PDB entry 6FPI | X-ray diffraction, 1.50 A resolution | chains S and T of the 4 polymer chains in the assembly

# Chain S (and T)
Protein: Hydrogenase-1 small chain
Organism: Escherichia coli K-12
Notes: EC 1.12.99.6; chain T of this document is another copy of the same molecule, construct and numbering; everything in this record applies to it too
UniProt: P69739 (MBHS_ECOLI); residues 1-327 here correspond to UniProt positions 46-372 (UniProt number = residue number + 45)
Amino-acid sequence (327 residues; row label = number of the first residue in the row):
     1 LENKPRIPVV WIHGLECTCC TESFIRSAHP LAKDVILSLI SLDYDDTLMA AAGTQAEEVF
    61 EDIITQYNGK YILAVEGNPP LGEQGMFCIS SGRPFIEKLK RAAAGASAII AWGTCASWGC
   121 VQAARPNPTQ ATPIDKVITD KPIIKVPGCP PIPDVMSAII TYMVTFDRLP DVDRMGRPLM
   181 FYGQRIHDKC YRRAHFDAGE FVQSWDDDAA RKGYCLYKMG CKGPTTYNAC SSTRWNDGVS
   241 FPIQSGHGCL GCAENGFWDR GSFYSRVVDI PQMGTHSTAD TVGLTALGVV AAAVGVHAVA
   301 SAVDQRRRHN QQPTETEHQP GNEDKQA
Not modelled in the structure: 1-3, 272-327
Metal / ion sites: fe4-s3 cluster Fe: Cys17, Cys19, Cys20, Cys115, Cys120, Cys149; 4Fe-4S cluster Fe: His187, Cys190, Cys215, Cys221; 3Fe-4S cluster Fe: Cys230, Cys249, Cys252
Residues lining bound ligands:
  - 3Fe-4S cluster (F3S): Ile186, Thr226, Asn228, Cys230, Trp235, Phe241, Pro242, Cys249, Leu250, Gly251, Cys252, Ala253
  - fe4-s3 cluster (SF3): Glu16, Cys17, Thr18, Cys19, Cys20, Glu76, Gly113, Thr114, Cys115, Cys120, Gly148, Cys149, Pro150
  - 4Fe-4S cluster (SF4): Ile186, His187, Cys190, Arg192, Arg193, Phe196, Cys215, Leu216, Tyr217, Cys221, Gly223, Pro224, Ile243
Curated features (UniProtKB/Swiss-Prot):
  - binding site ([4Fe-4S] cluster): Cys17, Cys20, Cys115, Cys149, His187, Cys190, Cys215, Cys221
  - binding site ([3Fe-4S] cluster): Cys230, Cys249, Cys252

# Interface between chain S and chain T
Contacting residue pairs (28):
  Gln184(S) with Lys212(T), hydrogen bond (side chain-backbone)
  His187(S) with Ala194(T)
  Asp188(S) with Tyr191(T); Ala194(T); His195(T)
  Lys189(S) with Tyr191(T); His195(T), hydrogen bond; Lys212(T), hydrogen bond (side chain-backbone); Gly213(T)
  Cys190(S) with Cys190(T); Tyr191(T)
  Tyr191(S) with Lys189(T); Tyr191(T), hydrophobic
  Arg193(S) with Ala194(T)
  Ala194(S) with His187(T); Asp188(T); Arg193(T)
  His195(S) with Asp188(T); Lys189(T), hydrogen bond
  Asp197(S) with Arg193(T); Asp197(T)
  Lys212(S) with Gln184(T), hydrogen bond (backbone-side chain); Lys189(T), hydrogen bond (backbone-side chain)
  Gly213(S) with Lys189(T)
  Ser232(S) with Tyr191(T)
  Arg234(S) with Arg234(T); Gly238(T), hydrogen bond (side chain-backbone)
  Gly238(S) with Arg234(T), hydrogen bond (backbone-side chain)
Also at the interface, not in a pair above, chain S (17 interface residues in all): Ser231, Gln244
Also at the interface, not in a pair above, chain T (17 interface residues in all): Ser231, Ser232, Gln244

# In short
The chain S/chain T interface involves 17 residues from each chain; the contacts include 8 hydrogen bonds.
Polar pairs include Gln184(S)-Lys212(T), Lys189(S)-His195(T) and Lys189(S)-Lys212(T). Ligands of chain S:
4Fe-4S cluster, 3Fe-4S cluster and fe4-s3 cluster.
Both chains are Hydrogenase-1 small chain (Escherichia coli K-12). Entry 6FPI (Structure of fully reduced
Hydrogenase (Hyd-1) variant E28Q) was determined by X-ray diffraction together with 5LRY, 6FPO, 6FPW, 6G7R,
6GAL, 6GAM and 6GAN from the same study.
